5A21 - chains C and D of the 8 polymer chains in the assembly; structure by electron microscopy, 7.20 A resolution (low resolution: residue-level contacts below are approximate; hydrogen-bond / salt-bridge calls are withheld).

[Chain C (and D)]
Molecule: 15 protein
Organism: Bacillus phage SPP1
Notes: chain D of this document is another copy of the same molecule, construct and numbering; everything in this record applies to it too
Reference sequence: Q38584 (Q38584_BPSPP); numbering as in UniProt (aligned over 1-102)
Sequence (102 residues; numbered 1 to 102; the number before each row is that of its first residue):
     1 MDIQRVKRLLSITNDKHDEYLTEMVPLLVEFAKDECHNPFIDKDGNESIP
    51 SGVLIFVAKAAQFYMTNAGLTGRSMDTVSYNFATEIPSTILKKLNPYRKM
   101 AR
Unresolved in the structure: 1-3

[Interface between chain C and chain D]
Contacting residue pairs - 84 pairs, chain C then chain D:
  Gln4(C) - Thr13(D)
  Gln4(C) - Ala68(D)
  Arg8(C) - Tyr64(D)
  Leu9(C) - Tyr20(D)
  Ile12(C) - Tyr64(D)
  Asp15(C) - Tyr20(D)
  Glu47(C) - Phe31(D)
  Ser48(C) - Phe31(D)
  Ser48(C) - Ala32(D)
  Ile49(C) - Leu28(D)
  Ile49(C) - Phe31(D)
  Ile49(C) - Ala32(D)
  Leu54(C) - Leu28(D)
  Gln62(C) - Phe56(D)
  Met65(C) - Tyr64(D)
  Thr66(C) - Tyr64(D)
  Met75(C) - Asp76(D)
  Met75(C) - Val78(D)
  Met75(C) - Ser79(D)
  Tyr80(C) - Met75(D)
  Tyr80(C) - Val78(D)
  Tyr80(C) - Ser79(D)
  Tyr80(C) - Tyr80(D)
  Asn81(C) - Ser79(D)
  Asn81(C) - Tyr80(D)
  Asn81(C) - Asn81(D)
  Asn81(C) - Thr84(D)
  Phe82(C) - Ser74(D)
  Phe82(C) - Ser79(D)
  Phe82(C) - Tyr80(D)
  Phe82(C) - Asn81(D)
  Phe82(C) - Phe82(D)
  Phe82(C) - Ala83(D)
  Phe82(C) - Thr84(D)
  Phe82(C) - Glu85(D)
  Glu85(C) - Thr84(D)
  Glu85(C) - Glu85(D)
  Glu85(C) - Pro87(D)
  Ile86(C) - Thr84(D)
  Ile86(C) - Glu85(D)
  Ile86(C) - Ile86(D)
  Ile86(C) - Pro87(D)
  Ile86(C) - Ile90(D)
  Pro87(C) - Ile90(D)
  Ser88(C) - Thr84(D)
  Ser88(C) - Pro87(D)
  Ser88(C) - Thr89(D)
  Ser88(C) - Ile90(D)
  Ser88(C) - Lys93(D)
  Thr89(C) - Lys93(D)
  Ile90(C) - Ile90(D)
  Ile90(C) - Lys93(D)
  Leu91(C) - Pro87(D)
  Leu91(C) - Thr89(D)
  Leu91(C) - Ile90(D)
  Leu91(C) - Leu91(D)
  Leu91(C) - Lys93(D)
  Leu91(C) - Leu94(D)
  Lys92(C) - Lys93(D)
  Lys93(C) - Lys93(D)
  Lys93(C) - Leu94(D)
  Leu94(C) - Lys93(D)
  Leu94(C) - Leu94(D)
  Asn95(C) - Lys93(D)
  Asn95(C) - Leu94(D)
  Pro96(C) - Ile90(D)
  Pro96(C) - Lys93(D)
  Pro96(C) - Leu94(D)
  Pro96(C) - Asn95(D)
  Pro96(C) - Arg98(D)
  Pro96(C) - Lys99(D)
  Tyr97(C) - Leu94(D)
  Tyr97(C) - Arg98(D)
  Tyr97(C) - Lys99(D)
  Tyr97(C) - Met100(D)
  Tyr97(C) - Ala101(D)
  Tyr97(C) - Arg102(D)
  Arg98(C) - Arg98(D)
  Arg98(C) - Lys99(D)
  Lys99(C) - Lys99(D)
  Met100(C) - Lys99(D)
  Ala101(C) - Lys99(D)
  Arg102(C) - Lys99(D)
  Arg102(C) - Arg102(D)
Also at the interface, not in a pair above, chain C (41 interface residues in all): Val6, Ala58, Phe63, Thr71, Val78, Ser79, Ala83
Also at the interface, not in a pair above, chain D (36 interface residues in all): His17, Asn67, Arg73, Ser88

[Summary]
41 residues of chain C and 36 residues of chain D are in contact.
Chain C and chain D are both 15 protein (Bacillus phage SPP1); the structure, Structure of bacteriophage SPP1
head-to-tail interface without DNA and tape measure protein, was determined by electron microscopy (same
publication as 5A20).
